5GTU - chains A and B; structure by X-ray diffraction, 1.50 A resolution.

== Chain A ==
Protein: Vacuolar protein sorting-associated protein 29
Organism: Homo sapiens
Reference sequence: Q9UBQ0 (VPS29_HUMAN); residue numbers follow UniProt; this construct covers 2-182
Chain sequence (186 residues; numbered -3 to 182; the number before each row is that of its first residue; numbers below 1 keep their minus sign (Met-3 is residue -3)):
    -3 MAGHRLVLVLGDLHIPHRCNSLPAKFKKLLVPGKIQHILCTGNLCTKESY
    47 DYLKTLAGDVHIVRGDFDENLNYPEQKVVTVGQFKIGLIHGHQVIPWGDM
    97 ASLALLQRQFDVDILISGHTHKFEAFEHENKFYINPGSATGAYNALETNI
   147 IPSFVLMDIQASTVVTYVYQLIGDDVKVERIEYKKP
Sequence notes: initiating methionine (-3); expression tag (-2 to 1)
UniProt features mapped onto this chain:
  - binding site (Zn(2+)): Asp8, His10, Asn39, Asp62, His86, His115, His117
  - modified residue: Lys50 (N6-acetyllysine)
  - mutagenesis: Asp8 (D8A: Loss of in vitro protein phosphatase activity), Asn39 (N39A: Loss of in vitro protein phosphatase activity; N39D: No effect on in vitro protein phosphatase activity), Asp62 (D62A/N: Loss of in vitro protein phosphatase activity), Leu67 (L67D: Impairs interaction with VPS35L), His86 (H86A: Loss of in vitro protein phosphatase activity), Val90 (V90D: Impairs interaction with VPS35), Ile91 (I91D: Impairs interaction with VPS35. Impairs interaction with VPS35L and CCC complex association), Trp93 (W93A: Impairs interaction with VPS35L and CCC complex association), His117 (H117A: Loss of in vitro protein phosphatase activity), Leu152 (L152E: Impairs interaction with TBC1D5. Impairs interaction with VPS35L), Tyr165 (Y165A: Impairs interaction with VPS35L), Val174 (V174D: Impairs interaction with VPS35L)
What the authors report for this chain:
  - mutagenesis - L152A: unchanged binding to TBC1 domain family member 5 (chain B)

== Chain B ==
Protein: TBC1 domain family member 5
Organism: Homo sapiens
Reference sequence: Q92609 (TBCD5_HUMAN); residue numbers follow UniProt; this construct covers 132-158
Chain sequence (27 residues; numbered 132 to 158; the number before each row is that of its first residue):
   132 GQQDLMINNPLSQDEGSLWNKFFQDKE
Unresolved in the structure: 132-133, 158

== How chain A and chain B interact ==
Residue-residue contacts - 25 pairs, chain A then chain B:
  Met-3(A) with Trp150(B); Phe153(B), hydrophobic
  Ala-2(A) with Phe153(B)
  His0(A) with Trp150(B)
  Leu2(A) with Pro141(B), hydrophobic; Trp150(B), hydrophobic; Phe154(B), hydrophobic
  Lys24(A) with Gln144(B), hydrogen bond (backbone-side chain)
  Leu25(A) with Leu142(B)
  Gly29(A) with Phe154(B)
  Lys30(A) with Phe154(B)
  Phe150(A) with Leu142(B), hydrophobic
  Leu152(A) with Pro141(B), hydrophobic
  Asp154(A) with Trp150(B)
  Tyr163(A) with Asn139(B); Asn140(B); Pro141(B)
  Tyr165(A) with Asn140(B), hydrogen bond; Pro141(B); Leu142(B)
  Val172(A) with Met137(B), hydrophobic
  Val174(A) with Leu136(B); Met137(B), hydrophobic
  Glu175(A) with Leu136(B)
  Arg176(A) with Leu136(B)
Also at the interface, not in a pair above, chain A (20 interface residues in all): Leu26, Val27, Ile31
Also at the interface, not in a pair above, chain B (12 interface residues in all): Ser143, Leu149
Interface features reported in the paper:
  - pairs named by the authors: Asn140(B)-Tyr165(A) (hydrogen bond), Asn140(B)-Tyr163(A) (hydrophobic contact), Pro141(B)-Leu152(A) (hydrophobic contact), Pro141(B)-Tyr163(A) (hydrophobic contact), Pro141(B)-Tyr165(A) (hydrophobic contact), Leu142(B)-Leu25(A), Leu142(B)-Ile31(A), Leu142(B)-Leu152(A), Leu142(B)-Tyr165(A), Trp150(B)-Leu2(A) (hydrophobic contact), Phe154(B)-Leu2(A) (hydrophobic contact)
  - hot spots on chain A (mutagenesis) - L2A, L25A, L152E: decreased binding to GST-TBC1d5TBC
  - hot spots on chain B (mutagenesis) - N140A, P141A, L142A, L142E, L142W, W150A: abolished binding to CSC

== Summary ==
20 residues of chain A and 12 residues of chain B are in contact; the contacts include 2 hydrogen bonds. Among
the polar pairs are Lys24(A)-Gln144(B) and Tyr165(A)-Asn140(B). The authors report a hydrogen bond between
Asn140(B) and Tyr165(A); hydrophobic contacts between Asn140(B) and Tyr163(A), Pro141(B) and Leu152(A) and
Pro141(B) and Tyr163(A) among others; contacts between Leu142(B) and Leu25(A), Leu142(B) and Ile31(A) and
Leu142(B) and Leu152(A) among others. From the paper: N140A, P141A and L142A of chain B, among others, abolish
binding to CSC; L2A, L25A and L152E of chain A reduce binding to GST-TBC1d5TBC; 10 substitutions were tested
in all.
Here chain A is Vacuolar protein sorting-associated protein 29 and chain B is TBC1 domain family member 5,
both from Homo sapiens. Entry 5GTU (Structural and mechanistic insights into regulation of the retromer coat
by TBC1d5) was determined by X-ray diffraction.
